Entry 6R2J (X-ray diffraction, 1.44 A resolution); this record covers chain A.

== Chain A ==
Protein: Endoglucanase(Endo-1,4-beta-glucanase)protein
From: Pseudomonas stutzeri (strain A1501)
UniProtKB: A4VME5 (A4VME5_PSEU5); residues 1-330 here correspond to UniProt positions 31-360 (UniProt number = residue number + 30)
Chain sequence (330 residues; each row starts with the number of its first residue):
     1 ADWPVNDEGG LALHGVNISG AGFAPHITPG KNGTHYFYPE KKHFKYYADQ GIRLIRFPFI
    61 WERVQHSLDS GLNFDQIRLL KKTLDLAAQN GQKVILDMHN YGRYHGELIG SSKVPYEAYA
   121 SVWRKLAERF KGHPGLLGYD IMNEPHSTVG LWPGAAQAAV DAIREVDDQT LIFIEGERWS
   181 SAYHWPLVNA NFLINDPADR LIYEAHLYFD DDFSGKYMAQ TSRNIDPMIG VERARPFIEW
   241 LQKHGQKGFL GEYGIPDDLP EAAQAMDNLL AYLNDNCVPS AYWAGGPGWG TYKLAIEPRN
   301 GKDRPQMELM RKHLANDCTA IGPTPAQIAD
Not modelled in the structure: 327-330
Disulfides: C277-C318

== Summary ==
Chain A is Endoglucanase(Endo-1,4-beta-glucanase)protein (Pseudomonas stutzeri (strain A1501)); the structure,
Crystal Structure of Pseudomonas stutzeri endoglucanase Cel5A in complex with cellobiose, was determined by
X-ray diffraction, deposited together with 4LX4.
